3AVB - chains A and X of the 4 polymer chains in the assembly; structure by X-ray diffraction, 1.85 A resolution.

Chain A:
Molecule: Integrase
Organism: Human immunodeficiency virus type 1
Notes: fragment: CCD domain
UniProt: P12497 (POL_HV1N5); residues 50-212 here correspond to UniProt positions 1197-1359 (UniProt number = residue number + 1147)
Amino-acid sequence (183 residues; each row starts with the number of its first residue):
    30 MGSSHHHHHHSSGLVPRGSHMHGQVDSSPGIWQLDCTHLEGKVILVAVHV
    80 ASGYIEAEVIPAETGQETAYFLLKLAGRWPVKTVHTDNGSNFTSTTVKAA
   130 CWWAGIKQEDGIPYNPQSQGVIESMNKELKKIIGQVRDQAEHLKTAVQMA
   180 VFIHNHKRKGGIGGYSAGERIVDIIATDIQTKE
Not modelled in the structure: 30-55, 189-192, 210-212
Differences from the reference sequence: expression tag (30-49); engineered mutation Ser56 (Cys1203 in P12497), Asp139 (Phe1286 in P12497), His185 (Phe1332 in P12497)
Swiss-Prot annotation at these positions:
  - binding site (Mg(2+)): Asp64, Asp116, Glu152

Chain X:
Molecule: LEDGF peptide
Amino-acid sequence (8 residues; each row starts with the number of its first residue):
     1 SLKIDNLD
Glycans and other covalent adducts: covalent link Ser1-Asp8

Interface between chain A and chain X:
Pairs across the interface (11):
  Asp167(A) with Lys3(X), hydrogen bond (backbone-side chain)
  Gln168(A) with Lys3(X); Ile4(X), hydrogen bond (backbone-backbone)
  Ala169(A) with Lys3(X); Asp5(X)
  Glu170(A) with Lys3(X); Asp5(X), hydrogen bond (backbone-side chain); Asn6(X), hydrogen bond
  His171(A) with Asp5(X), salt bridge
  Thr174(A) with Asp5(X), hydrogen bond
  Met178(A) with Ile4(X), hydrophobic

In short:
Chain A and chain X form an interface of 7 and 4 residues respectively, with 5 hydrogen bonds and 1 salt
bridge. Among the polar pairs are His171(A)-Asp5(X), Asp167(A)-Lys3(X) and Glu170(A)-Asp5(X). Curated
annotation (UniProt) lists 3 Mg2+-binding residues on chain A.
Here chain A is Integrase (Human immunodeficiency virus type 1) and chain X is LEDGF peptide. Entry 3AVB
(Crystal structures of novel allosteric peptide inhibitors of HIV integrase in the LEDGF binding site) was
determined by X-ray diffraction together with 3AV9, 3AVA, 3AVC, 3AVF, 3AVG, 3AVH and 6 further entries from
the same study.
